6X2U - chains A and C of the 4 polymer chains in the assembly; structure by X-ray diffraction, 2.20 A resolution.

[Chain A]
Protein: GTP-binding nuclear protein Ran
From: Homo sapiens
UniProt: P62826 (RAN_HUMAN); residues 1-216 here = UniProt positions 1-216
Amino-acid sequence (216 residues; each row starts with the number of its first residue):
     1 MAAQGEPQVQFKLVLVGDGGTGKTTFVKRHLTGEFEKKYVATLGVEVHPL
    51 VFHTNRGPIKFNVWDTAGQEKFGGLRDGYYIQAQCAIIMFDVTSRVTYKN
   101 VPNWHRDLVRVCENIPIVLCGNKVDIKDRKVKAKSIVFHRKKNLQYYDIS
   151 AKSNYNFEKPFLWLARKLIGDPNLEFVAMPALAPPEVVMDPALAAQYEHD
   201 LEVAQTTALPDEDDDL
Unresolved in the structure: 1-8, 187-189
Curated features (UniProtKB/Swiss-Prot):
  - region: Lys37 to Val45 (Switch-I), Gly68 to Gln84 (Switch-II), Asp211 to Leu216 (Interaction with RANBP1)
  - binding site (GTP): Asp18 to Thr25, Glu36 to Thr42, Gly68, Asn122 to Asp125, Ser150 to Lys152
  - site: Gln69 (Essential for GTP hydrolysis)
  - modified residue: Ala2 (N-acetylalanine), Thr24 (Phosphothreonine), Lys37 (N6-acetyllysine), Lys60 (N6-acetyllysine), Lys71 (N6-acetyllysine), Lys99 (N6-acetyllysine), Lys134 (N6-acetyllysine), Lys159 (N6-acetyllysine)
  - cross-link (Glycyl lysine isopeptide (Lys-Gly)): Lys71 (interchain with G-Cter in SUMO2), Lys152 (interchain with G-Cter in SUMO2)
  - mutagenesis: Gly19 (G19V: Blocks DNA replication; when associated with L-69), Thr24 (T24L: Has low binding affinity for GTP and GDP. Almost completely abolishes interaction with BIRC5; T24N: Has low binding affinity for GTP and GDP. Decreases nuclear import of proteins and RNA ...), Thr25 (T25A: Minor effect on the interaction with the alpha phosphate group of bound GTP), Lys37 (K37Q: Mimics acetylation; enhances the nuclear export of RELA/p65; K37R: Decreased acetylation), Tyr39 (Y39A: Abolishes steric hindrance that traps the essential Q-69 in an unreactive position, and causes slow GTP hydrolysis in wild-type ...), Gln69 (Q69L: Strongly decreased GTPase activity. Probably locked in the GTP-bound form. Loss of interaction with NUTF2. Decreases nuclear location and leads to cytoplasmic location during interphase ...), Glu70 (E70A: Strongly decreases the relase of bound GDP), Arg76 (R76E: Probable loss of interaction with NUTF2. Loss of transport to the nucleus), Lys134 (K134Q: Loss of normal mitotic chromosome segregation and defective mitotic spindle orientation; K134R: Loss of normal mitotic chromosome segregation and formation of sister chromatid bridges), Asp211 to Leu216 (No effect on GTPase activity. Abolishes interaction with RANBP1)
Metal / ion sites: Mg2+: Thr24, Thr42 (together with GMP-PNP)
Residues lining bound ligands: GMP-PNP (GNP; phosphoaminophosphonic acid-guanylate ester): Gly17, Asp18, Gly19, Gly20, Thr21, Gly22, Lys23, Thr24, Thr25, Phe35, Glu36, Lys37, Lys38, Tyr39, Val40, Ala41, Thr42, Thr66, Ala67, Gly68, Gln69, Asn122, Lys123, Asp125, Ile126, Ser150, Ala151, Lys152

[Chain C]
Protein: Exportin-1
From: Saccharomyces cerevisiae
UniProt: P30822 (XPO1_YEAST); residue numbers follow UniProt; this construct covers 1-376, 414-1058
Amino-acid sequence (1024 residues; row label = number of the first residue in the row; note: 37 numbers in that range are skipped by the numbering (no residue carries them; nothing is unmodelled there); numbers below 1 keep their minus sign (Gly-2 is residue -2)):
    -2 GGSMEGILDFSNDLDIALLDQVVSTFYQGSGVQQKQAQEILTKFQDNPDA
    48 WQKADQILQFSTNPQSKFIALSILDKLITRKWKLLPNDHRIGIRNFVVGM
    98 IISMCQDDEVFKTQKNLINKSDLTLVQILKQEWPQNWPEFIPELIGSSSS
   148 SVNVCENNMIVLKLLSEEVFDFSAEQMTQAKALHLKNSMSKEFEQIFKLC
   198 FQVLEQGSSSSLIVATLESLLRYLHWIPYRYIYETNILELLSTKFMTSPD
   248 TRAITLKCLTEVSNLKIPQDNDLIKRQTVLFFQNTLQQIATSVMPVTADL
   298 KATYANANGNDQSFLQDLAMFLTTYLARNRALLESDESLRELLLNAHQYL
   348 IQLSKIEERELFKTTLDYWHNLVADLFYE
   414 PLKKHIYEEICSQLRLVIIENMVRPEEVLVVENDEGEIVREFVKESDTIQ
   464 LYKSEREVLVYLTHLNVIDTEEIMISKLARQIDGSEWSWHNINTLSWAIG
   514 SISGTMSEDTEKRFVVTVIKDLLGLCEQKRGKDNKAVVASDIMYVVGQYP
   564 RFLKAHWNFLRTVILKLFEFMHETHEGVQDMACDTFIKIVQKCKYHFVIQ
   614 QPRESEPFIQTIIRDIQKTTADLQPQQVHTFYKACGIIISEERSVAERNR
   664 LLSDLMQLPNMAWDTIVEQSTANPTLLLDSETVKIIANIIKTNVAVCTSM
   714 GADFYPQLGHIYYNMLQLYRAVSSMISAQVAAEGLIATKTPKVRGLRTIK
   764 KEILKLVETYISKARNLDDVVKVLVEPLLNAVLEDYMNNVPDARDAEVLN
   814 CMTTVVEKVGHMIPQGVILILQSVFECTLDMINKDFTEYPEHRVEFYKLL
   864 KVINEKSFAAFLELPPAAFKLFVDAICWAFKHNNRDVEVNGLQIALDLVK
   914 NIERMGNVPFANEFHKNYFFIFVSETFFVLTDSDHKSGFSKQALLLMKLI
   964 SLVYDNKISVPLYQEAEVPQGTSNQVYLSQYLANMLSNAFPHLTSEQIAS
  1014 FLSALTKQCKDLVVFKGTLRDFLVQIKEVGGDPTDYLFAEDKENA
Unresolved in the structure: -2 to 1, 439-460, 1053-1058
Sequence notes: expression tag (-2 to 0); conflict Gly537 (Asp in P30822), Cys539 (Thr in P30822), Glu540 (Val in P30822), Gln541 (Lys in P30822), Cys1022 (Tyr in P30822)

[How chain A and chain C interact]
Contacting residue pairs - 58 pairs, chain A then chain C:
  Val45(A) - Gln35(C)
  Val47(A) - Gln31(C)
  Trp64(A) - Phe23(C)  hydrophobic
  Trp64(A) - Gln31(C)
  Lys71(A) - Asp947(C)  salt bridge
  Gly74(A) - Gln42(C)  hydrogen bond (backbone-side chain)
  Leu75(A) - Phe23(C)  hydrophobic
  Leu75(A) - Leu38(C)
  Leu75(A) - Thr39(C)
  Leu75(A) - Gln42(C)
  Asp77(A) - Phe65(C)
  Asp77(A) - Lys117(C)  salt bridge
  Gly78(A) - Tyr24(C)  hydrogen bond (backbone-side chain)
  Gly78(A) - Phe65(C)
  Tyr79(A) - Phe23(C)  hydrophobic
  Tyr79(A) - Gln35(C)  hydrogen bond
  Tyr79(A) - Thr39(C)
  Ile81(A) - Tyr24(C)
  Ile81(A) - Gln62(C)
  Ile81(A) - Phe65(C)  hydrophobic
  Ile81(A) - Asn113(C)
  Gln82(A) - Gln25(C)  hydrogen bond
  Gln82(A) - Gln62(C)
  Lys99(A) - Glu172(C)
  Lys99(A) - Arg1033(C)
  Asn103(A) - Glu172(C)  hydrogen bond
  Arg106(A) - Phe169(C)
  Arg106(A) - Gln173(C)  hydrogen bond
  Arg110(A) - Leu120(C)
  Arg110(A) - Leu161(C)
  Arg110(A) - Glu164(C)  salt bridge
  Arg110(A) - Glu165(C)  salt bridge
  Val111(A) - Phe65(C)  hydrophobic
  Val111(A) - Asn113(C)
  Glu113(A) - Asn116(C)  hydrogen bond
  Lys134(A) - Asp364(C)  salt bridge
  Lys134(A) - Gln463(C)
  Lys134(A) - Ser467(C)
  His139(A) - Glu357(C)  salt bridge
  Arg140(A) - Met317(C)
  Arg140(A) - Thr361(C)  hydrogen bond
  Arg140(A) - Asp364(C)  salt bridge
  Lys141(A) - Lys254(C)  hydrogen bond (backbone-side chain)
  Lys141(A) - Glu258(C)  salt bridge
  Lys141(A) - Asn261(C)
  Asn143(A) - Lys254(C)  hydrogen bond
  Asn143(A) - Ser310(C)
  Asn143(A) - Gln313(C)  hydrogen bond
  Asn143(A) - Asp314(C)  hydrogen bond
  Gln145(A) - Glu355(C)
  Tyr146(A) - Glu357(C)
  Lys167(A) - Ala304(C)
  Lys167(A) - Gln309(C)  hydrogen bond
  Pro172(A) - Ala302(C)
  Pro172(A) - Asn303(C)
  Thr206(A) - Ile749(C)
  Ala208(A) - Lys752(C)
  Glu212(A) - Arg757(C)
Interface residues without a listed pair, chain A (40 interface residues in all): Lys12, Leu43, Gly44, Gln69, Val96, Asn100, Pro102, Asp128, Lys130, Ala133, Asp213
Interface residues without a listed pair, chain C (49 interface residues in all): Ile66, Ser69, Thr257, Lys360, Arg898, Asp899, Ser950

[Summary]
40 residues of chain A face 49 of chain C across their interface; the contacts include 13 hydrogen bonds and 8
salt bridges. Polar contacts include Lys71(A)-Asp947(C), Asp77(A)-Lys117(C) and Arg110(A)-Glu164(C). Ligands
of chain A: GMP-PNP.
Chain A is GTP-binding nuclear protein Ran (Homo sapiens) and chain C is Exportin-1 (Saccharomyces
cerevisiae); the structure, Crystal Structure of PKINES peptide bound to CRM1, was determined by X-ray
diffraction together with 6X2M, 6X2O, 6X2P, 6X2R, 6X2S, 6X2V and 3 further entries from the same study.
